Entry 9H5P (X-ray diffraction, 2.30 A resolution); this record covers chains A and B.

== Chain A (and B) ==
Name: Monoamine oxidase
Source organism: Thermoanaerobacterales bacterium
Notes: chain B of this document is another copy of the same molecule, construct and numbering; everything in this record applies to it too
UniProt: A0AAJ6N6J2 (A0AAJ6N6J2_9FIRM); residues 1-453 here = UniProt positions 1-453
Sequence (474 residues; row label = number of the first residue in the row; numbers below 1 keep their minus sign (Met-20 is residue -20)):
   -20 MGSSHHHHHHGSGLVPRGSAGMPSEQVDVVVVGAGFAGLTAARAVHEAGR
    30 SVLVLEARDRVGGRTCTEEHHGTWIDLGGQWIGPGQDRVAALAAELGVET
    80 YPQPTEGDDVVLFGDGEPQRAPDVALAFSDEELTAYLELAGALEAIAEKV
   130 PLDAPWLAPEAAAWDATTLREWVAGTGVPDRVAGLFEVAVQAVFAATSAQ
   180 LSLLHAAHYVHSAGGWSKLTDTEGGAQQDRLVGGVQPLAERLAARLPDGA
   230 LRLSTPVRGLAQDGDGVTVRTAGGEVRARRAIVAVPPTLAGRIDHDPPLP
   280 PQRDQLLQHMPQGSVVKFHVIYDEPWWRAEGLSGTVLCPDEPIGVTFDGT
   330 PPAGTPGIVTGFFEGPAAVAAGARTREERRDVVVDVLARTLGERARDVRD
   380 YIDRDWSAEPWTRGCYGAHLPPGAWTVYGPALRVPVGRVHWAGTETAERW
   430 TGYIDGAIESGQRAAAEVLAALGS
Disordered / not traced: -20 to 5, 453 (chain B: -20 to 4, 453)
Construct notes: initiating methionine (-20); expression tag (-19 to 0)
Covalently attached groups: flavin-adenine dinucleotide (FAD) linked to Cys394
Ion coordination: Mg2+ near Thr84 (its only coordinating residue here)
Small-molecule neighbours:
  - FAD (flavin-adenine dinucleotide): Val11, Gly12, Ala13, Gly14, Phe15, Ala16, Gly17, Leu34, Glu35, Ala36, Arg37, Gly41, Gly42, Arg43, Thr44, Leu56, Gly57, Gly58, Gln59, Trp60, Thr234, Pro235, Val236, Ala263, Val264, Pro265, Leu268, Val294, Lys296, Trp385, Trp390, Tyr395, Gly422, Thr423, Gly431, Tyr432, Ile433, Ala436
  - 1,4-diaminobutane (PUT), molecule 1: Trp60, Ala171, Val172, Tyr188, Gln206, Tyr395, Gly431, Tyr432
  - 1,4-diaminobutane (PUT), molecule 2: Ala168, Ala171, Leu198, Thr199, Gln206, Leu316, Val324, Phe326

== Interface between chain A and chain B ==
Contacting residue pairs (71):
  Ala145(A) - Ala178(B)  hydrophobic
  Thr147(A) - Thr147(B)
  Arg149(A) - Ala145(B)
  Glu150(A) - Glu150(B)
  Ala178(A) - Ala145(B)  hydrophobic
  Ala178(A) - Pro401(B)
  Gln179(A) - His288(B)
  Gln179(A) - Pro401(B)
  Arg237(A) - Arg249(B)
  Arg249(A) - Arg237(B)
  Thr267(A) - Gln287(B)
  Gly270(A) - Arg271(B)  hydrogen bond (backbone-side chain)
  Arg271(A) - Gly270(B)  hydrogen bond (side chain-backbone)
  Arg271(A) - Arg271(B)
  Arg271(A) - Asp283(B)  salt bridge
  Arg271(A) - Gln287(B)
  Pro277(A) - Pro389(B)  hydrophobic
  Pro277(A) - Arg392(B)
  Leu278(A) - Arg392(B)  hydrogen bond (backbone-side chain)
  Pro280(A) - Asp384(B)
  Pro280(A) - Ser386(B)
  Pro280(A) - Ala387(B)
  Pro280(A) - Arg392(B)
  Asp283(A) - Arg271(B)  salt bridge
  Asp283(A) - Arg392(B)  salt bridge
  Gln284(A) - Gln291(B)
  Gln284(A) - Gly292(B)
  Gln284(A) - Ser293(B)  hydrogen bond
  Gln284(A) - Ser386(B)  hydrogen bond
  Gln284(A) - Arg392(B)
  Gln284(A) - Gly393(B)
  Gln287(A) - Thr267(B)
  Gln287(A) - Arg271(B)
  Gln287(A) - Gln287(B)
  Gln287(A) - Pro290(B)
  Gln287(A) - Gln291(B)  hydrogen bond (side chain-backbone)
  Gln287(A) - Arg392(B)  hydrogen bond (side chain-backbone)
  His288(A) - Gln179(B)
  His288(A) - Pro290(B)
  His288(A) - His398(B)
  Pro290(A) - Gln287(B)
  Pro290(A) - His288(B)
  Gln291(A) - Gln284(B)
  Gln291(A) - Gln287(B)  hydrogen bond (backbone-side chain)
  Gly292(A) - Gln284(B)
  Ser293(A) - Gln284(B)  hydrogen bond
  Ser293(A) - Tyr407(B)  hydrogen bond
  Pro345(A) - Val406(B)  hydrophobic
  Val348(A) - Gln281(B)
  Val348(A) - Val406(B)  hydrophobic
  Val348(A) - Tyr407(B)  hydrophobic
  Asp384(A) - Pro280(B)
  Ser386(A) - Pro280(B)
  Ser386(A) - Gln284(B)  hydrogen bond
  Arg392(A) - Pro277(B)
  Arg392(A) - Leu278(B)  hydrogen bond (side chain-backbone)
  Arg392(A) - Pro280(B)
  Arg392(A) - Asp283(B)  salt bridge
  Arg392(A) - Gln284(B)
  Arg392(A) - Gln287(B)  hydrogen bond (backbone-side chain)
  Gly393(A) - Gln284(B)
  His398(A) - His288(B)
  Pro400(A) - Pro400(B)  hydrophobic
  Pro401(A) - Thr147(B)
  Pro401(A) - Ala178(B)
  Pro401(A) - Gln179(B)
  Val406(A) - Pro345(B)  hydrophobic
  Val406(A) - Val348(B)
  Tyr407(A) - Gln179(B)
  Tyr407(A) - Ser293(B)  hydrogen bond
  Tyr407(A) - Val348(B)  hydrophobic
Interface residues without a listed pair, chain A (39 interface residues in all): Pro279, Gln281, Gly351, Ala387, Pro389, Gly402
Interface residues without a listed pair, chain B (37 interface residues in all): Arg149, Pro279

== Summary ==
Chain A and chain B form an interface of 39 and 37 residues respectively; the contacts include 14 hydrogen
bonds and 4 salt bridges. Polar contacts include Arg271(A)-Asp283(B), Asp283(A)-Arg392(B) and
Gly270(A)-Arg271(B). Ligands of chain A: 1,4-diaminobutane. Flavin-adenine dinucleotide is covalently linked
to Cys394(A).
Chain A and chain B are both Monoamine oxidase (Thermoanaerobacterales bacterium); the structure, Crystal
structure of Thermoanaerobacterales bacterium monoamine oxidase in complex with putrescine, was determined by
X-ray diffraction (same publication as 9H5Q, 9H5Z and 9H64).
